Entry 5L5O (X-ray diffraction, 2.60 A resolution); this record covers chains V and W of the 28 polymer chains in the assembly.

== Chain V ==
Protein: Proteasome subunit beta type-2
Source organism: Saccharomyces cerevisiae (strain ATCC 204508 / S288c)
Notes: EC 3.4.25.1
UniProtKB: P25043 (PSB2_YEAST); residues 1-232 here correspond to UniProt positions 30-261 (UniProt number = residue number + 29)
Chain sequence (232 residues; row label = number of the first residue in the row):
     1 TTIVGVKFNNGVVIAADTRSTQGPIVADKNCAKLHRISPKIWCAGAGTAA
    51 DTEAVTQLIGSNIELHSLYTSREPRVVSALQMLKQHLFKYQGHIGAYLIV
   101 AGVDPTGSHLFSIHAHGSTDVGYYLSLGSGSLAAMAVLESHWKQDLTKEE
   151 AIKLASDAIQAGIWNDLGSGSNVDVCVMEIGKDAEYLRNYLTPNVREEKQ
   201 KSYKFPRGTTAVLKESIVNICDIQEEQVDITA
Not modelled in the structure: 227-232
Glycans and other covalent adducts: compound 79P linked to Thr1
Bound ions: Mg2+: Ile163, Asp166 (shared with 1 residue of chain L)
Small-molecule neighbours: 79P ((2S)-3-(1H-indol-3-yl)-N-[(2S,3S,4R)-4-methyl-3,5-bis(oxidanyl)-1-phenyl-pentan-2-yl]-2-[[(2R)-2-(2-morpholin-4-ylethanoylamino)propanoyl]amino]propanamide): Arg19, Ser20, Thr21, Gln22, Cys31, Lys33, His35, Gly45, Ala46, Gly47, Thr48, Ala49, Thr52, Ser129, Gly168
Swiss-Prot annotation at these positions:
  - active site: Thr1 (Nucleophile)

== Chain W ==
Protein: Proteasome subunit beta type-3
Source organism: Saccharomyces cerevisiae (strain ATCC 204508 / S288c)
Notes: EC 3.4.25.1
UniProtKB: P25451 (PSB3_YEAST); residues 0-204 here correspond to UniProt positions 1-205 (UniProt number = residue number + 1)
Chain sequence (205 residues; each row starts with the number of its first residue; numbering starts at 0):
     0 MSDPSSINGGIVVAMTGKDCVAIACDLRLGSQSLGVSNKFEKIFHYGHVF
    50 LGITGLATDVTTLNEMFRYKTNLYKLKEERAIEPETFTQLVSSSLYERRF
   100 GPYFVGPVVAGINSKSGKPFIAGFDLIGCIDEAKDFIVSGTASDQLFGMC
   150 ESLYEPNLEPEDLFETISQALLNAADRDALSGWGAVVYIIKKDEVVKRYL
   200 KMRQD
Not modelled in the structure: 0
Bound ions: Mg2+: Asp204 (shared with 3 residues of chain K)
Small-molecule neighbours: 79P ((2S)-3-(1H-indol-3-yl)-N-[(2S,3S,4R)-4-methyl-3,5-bis(oxidanyl)-1-phenyl-pentan-2-yl]-2-[[(2R)-2-(2-morpholin-4-ylethanoylamino)propanoyl]amino]propanamide): Asp124, Leu125, Ile126
Swiss-Prot annotation at these positions:
  - modified residue: Ser30 (Phosphoserine)
  - cross-link: Lys69 (Glycyl lysine isopeptide (Lys-Gly) (interchain with G-Cter in ubiquitin))

== Chain V / chain W interface ==
Residue-residue contacts (62):
  Ile25(V) - Asp143(W)
  Ile25(V) - Phe146(W)  hydrophobic
  Val26(V) - Phe146(W)
  Ala27(V) - Asp130(W)
  Asp28(V) - Asp130(W)
  Lys29(V) - Glu150(W)  salt bridge
  Thr48(V) - Arg98(W)
  Ala49(V) - Cys128(W)  hydrophobic
  Ala50(V) - Tyr95(W)
  Ala50(V) - Ile126(W)  hydrophobic
  Ala50(V) - Cys128(W)
  Asp51(V) - Tyr95(W)  hydrogen bond
  Asp51(V) - Arg98(W)  salt bridge
  Ala54(V) - Tyr95(W)
  Tyr90(V) - Phe99(W)  hydrophobic
  His93(V) - Arg98(W)  hydrogen bond (backbone-side chain)
  His93(V) - Phe99(W)
  Ile94(V) - Phe99(W)  hydrophobic
  Arg196(V) - Glu150(W)  salt bridge
  Lys199(V) - Glu150(W)
  Lys199(V) - Ser151(W)
  Lys199(V) - Tyr153(W)  hydrogen bond (side chain-backbone)
  Ser202(V) - Glu154(W)  hydrogen bond
  Tyr203(V) - Ser151(W)
  Tyr203(V) - Leu152(W)  hydrophobic
  Lys204(V) - Asp161(W)  salt bridge
  Phe205(V) - Leu152(W)  hydrophobic
  Phe205(V) - Glu164(W)
  Phe205(V) - Gln168(W)
  Pro206(V) - Glu164(W)
  Arg207(V) - Glu160(W)  salt bridge
  Arg207(V) - Asp161(W)  salt bridge
  Arg207(V) - Glu164(W)
  Gly208(V) - Glu164(W)  hydrogen bond (backbone-side chain)
  Thr209(V) - Glu164(W)  hydrogen bond (backbone-side chain)
  Thr210(V) - Glu164(W)  hydrogen bond
  Thr210(V) - Ser167(W)
  Thr210(V) - Gln168(W)  hydrogen bond
  Thr210(V) - Leu199(W)
  Ala211(V) - Leu199(W)
  Ala211(V) - Lys200(W)  hydrogen bond (backbone-backbone)
  Val212(V) - Phe163(W)  hydrophobic
  Val212(V) - Tyr198(W)
  Leu213(V) - Tyr198(W)  hydrogen bond (backbone-backbone)
  Leu213(V) - Leu199(W)
  Leu213(V) - Lys200(W)
  Lys214(V) - Lys196(W)
  Lys214(V) - Arg197(W)
  Lys214(V) - Tyr198(W)  hydrogen bond (backbone-backbone)
  Glu215(V) - Lys196(W)
  Glu215(V) - Arg197(W)  salt bridge
  Ser216(V) - Val195(W)
  Ser216(V) - Lys196(W)  hydrogen bond (backbone-backbone)
  Ile217(V) - Val194(W)
  Val218(V) - His44(W)
  Val218(V) - Tyr187(W)  hydrophobic
  Val218(V) - Val194(W)  hydrogen bond (backbone-backbone)
  Val218(V) - Lys196(W)
  Asn219(V) - His44(W)
  Ile220(V) - Gly46(W)
  Ile220(V) - His47(W)
  Asp222(V) - Lys74(W)  salt bridge
Interface residues without a listed pair, chain W (37 interface residues in all): Phe49, Asp124, Leu157, Glu158, Thr165, Leu171

== In short ==
35 residues of chain V and 37 residues of chain W are in contact, with 13 hydrogen bonds and 8 salt bridges.
Among the polar pairs are Lys29(V)-Glu150(W), Asp51(V)-Arg98(W) and Arg196(V)-Glu150(W). Ligands of chain W:
compound 79P. Compound 79P is covalently linked to Thr1(V).
Chain V is Proteasome subunit beta type-2 and chain W is Proteasome subunit beta type-3, both from
Saccharomyces cerevisiae (strain ATCC 204508 / S288c); the structure, Yeast 20S proteasome with human beta5i
(1-138) and human beta6 (97-111; 118-133) in complex with epoxyketone ..., was determined by X-ray diffraction
together with 5L52, 5L54, 5L55, 5L5A, 5L5B, 5L5D and 30 further entries from the same study.
